Entry 7DNK (electron microscopy, 6.41 A resolution (low resolution: residue-level contacts below are approximate; hydrogen-bond / salt-bridge calls are withheld)); this record covers chains D and E of the 7 polymer chains in the assembly.

# Chain D (and E)
Name: Major capsid protein L1
Organism: Human papillomavirus type 58
Notes: chain E of this document is another copy of the same molecule, construct and numbering; everything in this record applies to it too
Reference sequence: P26535 (VL1_HPV58); residues -25 to 498 here correspond to UniProt positions 1-524 (UniProt number = residue number + 26)
Sequence (524 residues; row label = number of the first residue in the row; numbers below 1 keep their minus sign (Met-25 is residue -25)):
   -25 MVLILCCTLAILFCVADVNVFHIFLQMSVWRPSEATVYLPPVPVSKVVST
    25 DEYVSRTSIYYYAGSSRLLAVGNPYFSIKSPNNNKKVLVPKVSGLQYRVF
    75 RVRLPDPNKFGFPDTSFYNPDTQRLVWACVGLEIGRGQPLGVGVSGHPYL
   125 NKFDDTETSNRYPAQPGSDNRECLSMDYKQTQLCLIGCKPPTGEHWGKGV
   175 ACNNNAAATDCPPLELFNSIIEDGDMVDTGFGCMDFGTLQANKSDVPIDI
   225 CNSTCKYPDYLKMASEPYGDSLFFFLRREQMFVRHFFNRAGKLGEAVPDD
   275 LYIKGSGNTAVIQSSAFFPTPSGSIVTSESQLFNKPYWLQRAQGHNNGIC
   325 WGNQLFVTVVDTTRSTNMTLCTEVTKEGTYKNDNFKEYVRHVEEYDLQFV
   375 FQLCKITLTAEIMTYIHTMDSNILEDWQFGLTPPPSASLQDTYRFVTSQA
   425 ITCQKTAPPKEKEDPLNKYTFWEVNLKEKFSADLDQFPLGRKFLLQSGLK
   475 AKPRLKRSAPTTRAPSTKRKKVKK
Not modelled in the structure: -25 to 19, 474-498 (chain E: -25 to 1, 474-498)

# Chain D / chain E interface
Residue-residue contacts (118):
  Val21(D) with Gln460(E)
  Thr130(D) with Leu148(E); Ser149(E)
  Glu131(D) with Leu148(E); His259(E)
  Thr132(D) with Lys126(E); Leu148(E); Phe261(E)
  Ser133(D) with Lys126(E); Glu146(E); Leu148(E)
  Asn134(D) with Glu146(E); Cys147(E)
  Tyr136(D) with Pro122(E); Tyr123(E); Arg145(E); Glu146(E); Cys147(E)
  Gly141(D) with Asn356(E)
  Ser142(D) with Tyr354(E); Lys355(E); Asn356(E)
  Asp143(D) with Tyr354(E); Asn356(E)
  Asn144(D) with Asn356(E)
  Arg145(D) with Tyr354(E); Asn356(E)
  Lys153(D) with Leu114(E)
  Trp170(D) with Leu43(E); Val366(E); Glu368(E)
  Asp184(D) with Tyr362(E)
  Cys185(D) with Tyr362(E); Arg364(E)
  Pro186(D) with Leu344(E); Thr346(E); Tyr362(E); Arg364(E)
  Asp202(D) with Pro113(E)
  Gly204(D) with Thr340(E)
  Leu213(D) with Leu344(E); Cys345(E)
  Gln214(D) with Cys345(E)
  Ala215(D) with Cys345(E); Glu347(E); Phe359(E)
  Asn216(D) with Cys345(E); Phe359(E)
  Asp219(D) with Cys345(E)
  Tyr231(D) with Pro113(E)
  Tyr234(D) with Arg110(E)
  Leu235(D) with Arg110(E); Gly111(E)
  Ala238(D) with Pro462(E)
  Arg251(D) with Asn308(E)
  Arg252(D) with Ser302(E); Glu303(E)
  Glu253(D) with Thr301(E); Ser302(E); Glu303(E)
  Gln254(D) with Val300(E); Thr301(E); Glu303(E)
  Met255(D) with Leu114(E); Ile299(E); Val300(E)
  Phe256(D) with Ile299(E)
  Phe260(D) with Val118(E); Ser149(E); Met150(E); Asp151(E)
  Ala264(D) with Tyr354(E); Asn356(E)
  Gly265(D) with Asn356(E)
  Lys266(D) with Val348(E); Asp357(E); Asn358(E); Phe359(E); Lys360(E); Glu361(E)
  Leu267(D) with Glu361(E)
  Gly268(D) with Glu361(E); Tyr362(E)
  Glu269(D) with Glu361(E); Tyr362(E); Val363(E)
  Ala270(D) with Phe50(E)
  Val271(D) with Phe50(E)
  Pro272(D) with Phe50(E)
  Leu275(D) with Lys217(E); Ile222(E); Cys225(E); Asn226(E)
  Tyr276(D) with Tyr123(E); Lys217(E); Ser218(E); Ile222(E)
  Ile277(D) with Arg145(E); Ala215(E); Asn216(E); Ser218(E)
  Lys278(D) with Tyr123(E); Arg145(E)
  Gly279(D) with Tyr123(E); Arg145(E)
  Thr283(D) with Tyr123(E); Asp143(E)
  Ala284(D) with Tyr123(E)
  Val285(D) with Tyr123(E)
  Ile286(D) with Tyr123(E)
  Gln287(D) with Pro122(E); Cys147(E)
  Phe291(D) with Gly120(E); His121(E); Leu148(E); Ser149(E)
  Arg315(D) with Arg465(E)
  Gln317(D) with Arg465(E)
Other interface residues (no listed pair), chain D (66 interface residues in all): Glu168, Ala182, Leu188, Leu190, Ser280, Ser288, Ser289, Pro293, His319
Other interface residues (no listed pair), chain E (65 interface residues in all): Asn47, Tyr49, Leu62, Val63, Gln112, Ser298, Arg338, Asp459

# In short
66 residues of chain D and 65 residues of chain E are in contact.
Chain D and chain E are both Major capsid protein L1 (Human papillomavirus type 58); the structure, 2-fold
subparticles refinement of human papillomavirus type 58 pseudovirus in complexed with the Fab fragment of ...,
was determined by electron microscopy together with 7DNH and 7DNL from the same study.
